PDB entry 7KV8 | electron microscopy, 2.50 A resolution | chains A and C of the 6 polymer chains in the assembly

[Chain A (and C)]
Name: Envelope protein E
From: Dengue virus 2
Notes: chain C of this document is another copy of the same molecule, construct and numbering; everything in this record applies to it too
UniProt: A0A1X9PLJ6 (A0A1X9PLJ6_9FLAV); residues 1-495 here correspond to UniProt positions 281-775 (UniProt number = residue number + 280)
Sequence (495 residues; row label = number of the first residue in the row):
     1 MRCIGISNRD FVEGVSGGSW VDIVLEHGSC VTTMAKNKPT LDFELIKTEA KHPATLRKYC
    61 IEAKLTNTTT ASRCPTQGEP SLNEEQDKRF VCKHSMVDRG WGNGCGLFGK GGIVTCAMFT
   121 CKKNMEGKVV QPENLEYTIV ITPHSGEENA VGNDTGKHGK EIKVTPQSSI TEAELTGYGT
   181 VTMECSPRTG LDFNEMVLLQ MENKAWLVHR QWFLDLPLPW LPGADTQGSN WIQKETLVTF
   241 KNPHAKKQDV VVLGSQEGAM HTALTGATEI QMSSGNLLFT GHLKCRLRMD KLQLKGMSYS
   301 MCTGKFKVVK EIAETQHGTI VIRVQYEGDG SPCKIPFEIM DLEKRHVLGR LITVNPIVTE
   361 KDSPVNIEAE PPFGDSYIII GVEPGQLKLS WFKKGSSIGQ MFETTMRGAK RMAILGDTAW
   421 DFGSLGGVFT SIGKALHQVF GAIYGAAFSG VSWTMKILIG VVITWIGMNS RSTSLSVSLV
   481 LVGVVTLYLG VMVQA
Disordered / not traced: 471-472
Cystine bridges: C92-C116, C185-C285, C302-C333
Covalently attached groups: N-acetylglucosamine (NAG) linked to N67, N153
Reported in the primary citation:
  - post-translational modification sites: N67
  - binding site for the ligand 6OU: R411, F422
  - binding site for the ligand 1Q0: H437, G441, Y444, L489
  - mutagenesis - R411A, W420A, H437A, G441A, Y444A, F448A, L489A: abolished growth
  - mutagenesis - F422A: decreased growth

[Interface between chain A and chain C]
Contacting residue pairs (52):
  A54(A) - Q77(C)
  T55(A) - R73(C)  hydrogen bond (backbone-side chain)
  L56(A) - T76(C)
  L56(A) - Q77(C)
  L56(A) - G78(C)
  R57(A) - E79(C)  salt bridge
  R73(A) - T55(C)  hydrogen bond (side chain-backbone)
  R73(A) - G223(C)
  R73(A) - A224(C)
  T76(A) - L56(C)
  T76(A) - R210(C)  hydrogen bond (backbone-side chain)
  Q77(A) - A54(C)
  Q77(A) - T55(C)
  Q77(A) - L56(C)
  G78(A) - L56(C)
  E79(A) - R57(C)  salt bridge
  E79(A) - W220(C)
  E79(A) - P222(C)
  E79(A) - A224(C)
  S81(A) - P222(C)
  S81(A) - D225(C)  hydrogen bond
  N83(A) - Q227(C)
  E85(A) - K88(C)  hydrogen bond (backbone-side chain)
  E85(A) - N230(C)
  Q86(A) - Q86(C)
  Q86(A) - D87(C)
  Q86(A) - K88(C)  hydrogen bond (backbone-backbone)
  Q86(A) - R89(C)
  Q86(A) - Q227(C)
  Q86(A) - S229(C)  hydrogen bond
  Q86(A) - N230(C)  hydrogen bond (side chain-backbone)
  D87(A) - Q86(C)
  K88(A) - E85(C)
  K88(A) - Q86(C)  hydrogen bond (backbone-backbone)
  K88(A) - K88(C)
  R89(A) - Q86(C)
  L107(A) - Q131(C)
  Q131(A) - T76(C)
  Q131(A) - L107(C)
  R210(A) - T76(C)  hydrogen bond (side chain-backbone)
  W220(A) - E79(C)
  P222(A) - E79(C)
  G223(A) - R73(C)
  A224(A) - R73(C)
  A224(A) - E79(C)
  A224(A) - S81(C)
  D225(A) - S81(C)
  Q227(A) - N83(C)  hydrogen bond
  Q227(A) - Q86(C)
  S229(A) - Q86(C)  hydrogen bond
  N230(A) - E85(C)
  N230(A) - Q86(C)  hydrogen bond (backbone-side chain)
Interface residues without a listed pair, chain A (29 interface residues in all): P80, V129
Interface residues without a listed pair, chain C (30 interface residues in all): P80, V129, T226

[Summary]
29 residues of chain A face 30 of chain C across their interface, with 13 hydrogen bonds and 2 salt bridges.
Polar pairs include R57(A)-E79(C), T55(A)-R73(C) and T76(A)-R210(C). From the paper: a binding site for the
ligand 1Q0 at H437(A), G441(A) and Y444(A) among others; R411A, W420A and H437A of chain A, among others,
abolish growth; 8 substitutions were tested in all.
Both chains are Envelope protein E (Dengue virus 2). Entry 7KV8 (Chimeric flavivirus between Binjari virus and
Dengue virus serotype-2) was determined by electron microscopy, deposited together with 7KV9, 7KVA and 7KVB.
